Entry 2I07 (X-ray diffraction, 4.00 A resolution); this record covers chains A and B.

# Chain A
Molecule: Complement C3b
Organism: Homo sapiens
Reference sequence: P01024 (CO3_HUMAN); residues 1-645 here correspond to UniProt positions 23-667 (UniProt number = residue number + 22)
Amino-acid sequence (645 residues; row label = number of the first residue in the row):
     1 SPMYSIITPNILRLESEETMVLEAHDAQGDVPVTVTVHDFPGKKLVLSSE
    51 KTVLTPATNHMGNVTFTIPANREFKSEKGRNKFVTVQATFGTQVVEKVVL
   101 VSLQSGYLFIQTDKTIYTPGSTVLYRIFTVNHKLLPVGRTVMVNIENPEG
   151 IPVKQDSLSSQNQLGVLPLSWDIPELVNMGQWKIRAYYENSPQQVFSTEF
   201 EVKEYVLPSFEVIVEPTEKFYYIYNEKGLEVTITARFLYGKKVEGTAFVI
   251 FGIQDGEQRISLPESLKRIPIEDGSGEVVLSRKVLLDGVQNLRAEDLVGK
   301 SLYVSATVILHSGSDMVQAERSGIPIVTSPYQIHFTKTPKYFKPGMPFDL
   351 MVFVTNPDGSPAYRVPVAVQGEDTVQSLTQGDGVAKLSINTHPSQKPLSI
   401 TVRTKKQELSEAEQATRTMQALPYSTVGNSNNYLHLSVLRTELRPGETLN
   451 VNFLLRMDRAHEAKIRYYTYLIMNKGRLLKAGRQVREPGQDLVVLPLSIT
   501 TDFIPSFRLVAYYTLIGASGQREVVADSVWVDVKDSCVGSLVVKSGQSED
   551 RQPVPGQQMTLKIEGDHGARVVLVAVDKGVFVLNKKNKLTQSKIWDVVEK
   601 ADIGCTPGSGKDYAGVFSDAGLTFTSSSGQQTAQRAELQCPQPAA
Unresolved in the structure: 71-79, 290-292, 643-645
Curated features (UniProtKB/Swiss-Prot):
  - site: S519, G520 (Microbial infection: Cleavage)
  - modified residue (Phosphoserine): S16, S48, S275, S281
  - glycosylation: N63 (N-linked (GlcNAc...) asparagine)
Disulfide bonds: C605-C640
Covalent attachments: N-acetylglucosamine (NAG) linked to N63

# Chain B
Molecule: Complement C3b
Organism: Homo sapiens
Reference sequence: P01024 (CO3_HUMAN); residues 727-1641 here correspond to UniProt positions 749-1663 (UniProt number = residue number + 22)
Amino-acid sequence (915 residues; numbered 727 to 1641; the number before each row is that of its first residue):
   727 SNLDEDIIAEENIVSRSEFPESWLWNVEDLKEPPKNGISTKLMNIFLKDS
   777 ITTWEILAVSMSDKKGICVADPFEVTVMQDFFIDLRLPYSVVRNEQVEIR
   827 AVLYNYRQNQELKVRVELLHNPAFCSLATTKRRHQQTVTIPPKSSLSVPY
   877 VIVPLKTGLQEVEVKAAVYHHFISDGVRKSLKVVPEGIRMNKTVAVRTLD
   927 PERLGREGVQKEDIPPADLSDQVPDTESETRILLQGTPVAQMTEDAVDAE
   977 RLKHLIVTPSGCGEENMIGMTPTVIAVHYLDETEQWEKFGLEKRQGALEL
  1027 IKKGYTQQLAFRQPSSAFAAFVKRAPSTWLTAYVVKVFSLAVNLIAIDSQ
  1077 VLCGAVKWLILEKQKPDGVFQEDAPVIHQEMIGGLRNNNEKDMALTAFVL
  1127 ISLQEAKDICEEQVNSLPGSITKAGDFLEANYMNLQRSYTVAIAGYALAQ
  1177 MGRLKGPLLNKFLTTAKDKNRWEDPGKQLYNVEATSYALLALLQLKDFDF
  1227 VPPVVRWLNEQRYYGGGYGSTQATFMVFQALAQYQKDAPDHQELNLDVSL
  1277 QLPSRSSKITHRIHWESASLLRSEETKENEGFTVTAEGKGQGTLSVVTMY
  1327 HAKAKDQLTCNKFDLKVTIKPAPETEKRPQDAKNTMILEICTRYRGDQDA
  1377 TMSILDISMMTGFAPDTDDLKQLANGVDRYISKYELDKAFSDRNTLIIYL
  1427 DKVSHSEDDCLAFKVHQYFNVELIQPGAVKVYAYYNLEESCTRFYHPEKE
  1477 DGKLNKLCRDELCRCAEENCFIQKSDDKVTLEERLDKACEPGVDYVYKTR
  1527 LVKVQLSNDFDEYIMAIEQTIKSGSDEVQVGQQRTFISPIKCREALKLEE
  1577 KKHYLMWGLSSDFWGEKPNLSYIIGKDTWVEHWPEEDECQDEENQKQCQD
  1627 LGAFTESMVVFGCPN
Unresolved in the structure: 727-729, 1350-1358, 1501-1502
Modified positions: N917 (glycosylation site)
Curated features (UniProtKB/Swiss-Prot):
  - region: E1612 to F1637 (Interaction with CFP/properdin)
  - site: R932, E933 (Cleavage), R1281, S1282 (Cleavage), R1298, S1299 (Cleavage), N1641 (Coordinates Mg(2+) for interaction with Complement factor B Bb fragment (CFB))
  - modified residue (Phosphoserine): S946, S1299, S1551
  - glycosylation (N-linked (GlcNAc...) asparagine): N917, N1595
Disulfide bonds: C851-C1491, C1079-C1136, C1336-C1467, C1367-C1436, C1484-C1489, C1496-C1568, C1515-C1639, C1615-C1624
Small-molecule neighbours: N-acetylglucosamine (NAG; 2-acetamido-2-deoxy-beta-D-glucopyranose): N917, V1323, M1325
What the authors report for this chain:
  - catalytic residues: H1104
  - conformationally variable residues (domain motion): S727 to F745, G1402 to D1435

# Chain A / chain B interface
Residue-residue contacts (239; chain A residue first):
  F40(A) - W1012(B)  hydrophobic
  F40(A) - L1017(B)  hydrophobic
  F40(A) - R1020(B)
  P41(A) - D1007(B)
  P41(A) - E1010(B)
  P41(A) - W1012(B)
  P41(A) - R1020(B)
  G42(A) - R1020(B)
  R80(A) - E1010(B)
  R80(A) - E1013(B)
  N81(A) - E1013(B)
  F83(A) - E1013(B)
  F83(A) - L1017(B)  hydrophobic
  E96(A) - Q1021(B)  hydrogen bond
  V98(A) - L1017(B)  hydrophobic
  F109(A) - I793(B)  hydrophobic
  Q111(A) - W751(B)
  D113(A) - S748(B)  hydrogen bond
  D113(A) - W751(B)
  K114(A) - E747(B)  salt bridge
  K114(A) - S748(B)
  T118(A) - Y815(B)
  P119(A) - Y815(B)  hydrogen bond (backbone-side chain)
  P119(A) - K908(B)  hydrogen bond (backbone-side chain)
  G120(A) - K908(B)
  L124(A) - W751(B)
  Y125(A) - W751(B)
  R126(A) - W751(B)
  R126(A) - N752(B)
  F128(A) - V785(B)  hydrophobic
  F128(A) - M787(B)  hydrophobic
  F128(A) - I793(B)  hydrophobic
  V130(A) - M787(B)  hydrophobic
  L134(A) - G792(B)
  L134(A) - I793(B)  hydrogen bond (backbone-backbone)
  L135(A) - S788(B)
  L135(A) - D789(B)
  L135(A) - K790(B)
  L135(A) - G792(B)
  P136(A) - M787(B)  hydrophobic
  P136(A) - S788(B)
  P136(A) - D789(B)
  I151(A) - R957(B)
  P152(A) - R957(B)  hydrogen bond (backbone-side chain)
  V153(A) - R957(B)
  V153(A) - S1299(B)
  V153(A) - E1301(B)
  Q155(A) - L1297(B)
  L164(A) - M787(B)
  G165(A) - M787(B)
  P174(A) - E955(B)
  E175(A) - K908(B)  salt bridge
  E175(A) - R915(B)
  E175(A) - E953(B)
  L176(A) - R915(B)
  L176(A) - E953(B)
  L176(A) - M1325(B)
  L176(A) - H1327(B)
  V177(A) - R915(B)
  Y187(A) - A1294(B)  hydrogen bond (side chain-backbone)
  E204(A) - Y815(B)
  Y205(A) - E747(B)  hydrogen bond
  Y205(A) - Y815(B)
  V206(A) - P814(B)
  V206(A) - Y815(B)
  L207(A) - E747(B)
  L207(A) - R812(B)  hydrogen bond (backbone-side chain)
  P208(A) - R812(B)
  S209(A) - D810(B)
  S209(A) - R812(B)
  F237(A) - Y830(B)
  F237(A) - Y832(B)
  L238(A) - T778(B)
  L238(A) - T779(B)  hydrogen bond (backbone-side chain)
  Y239(A) - I777(B)
  Y239(A) - T802(B)
  Y239(A) - M804(B)
  Y239(A) - F808(B)  hydrophobic
  Y239(A) - Y830(B)
  Y239(A) - Y832(B)  hydrogen bond
  K241(A) - Y832(B)
  T246(A) - Y1425(B)
  F248(A) - M1378(B)  hydrophobic
  F248(A) - I1380(B)  hydrophobic
  F248(A) - Y1425(B)  hydrophobic
  F248(A) - Y1460(B)  hydrophobic
  I250(A) - Y1460(B)
  L266(A) - T1377(B)
  L266(A) - M1378(B)  hydrophobic
  L266(A) - Y1460(B)
  K267(A) - M1378(B)
  R268(A) - M1378(B)
  R268(A) - Y1406(B)
  R268(A) - D1427(B)  salt bridge
  T307(A) - Y1460(B)
  I309(A) - I1380(B)  hydrophobic
  I309(A) - Y1458(B)
  L310(A) - I1423(B)
  H311(A) - S1408(B)  hydrogen bond
  H311(A) - Y1410(B)
  H311(A) - E1411(B)
  H311(A) - I1423(B)
  S312(A) - R826(B)
  S312(A) - I1423(B)
  G313(A) - D1382(B)
  G313(A) - I1423(B)
  S314(A) - R812(B)  hydrogen bond (backbone-side chain)
  S314(A) - R826(B)
  S314(A) - V828(B)
  S314(A) - S873(B)  hydrogen bond
  D315(A) - R812(B)  salt bridge
  M316(A) - Y1460(B)
  M316(A) - L1463(B)  hydrophobic
  Q318(A) - Y1460(B)
  Q318(A) - Y1461(B)  hydrogen bond (side chain-backbone)
  C537(A) - C794(B)  disulfide
  C537(A) - V795(B)
  V538(A) - K791(B)
  S540(A) - I764(B)
  L541(A) - A784(B)
  L541(A) - V785(B)
  L541(A) - S786(B)
  L541(A) - A796(B)
  V543(A) - A784(B)  hydrophobic
  V543(A) - F799(B)
  K544(A) - F799(B)
  S545(A) - F799(B)
  Q552(A) - T802(B)
  Q552(A) - M804(B)
  P553(A) - L773(B)  hydrophobic
  P553(A) - V801(B)  hydrophobic
  P553(A) - T802(B)
  P553(A) - V803(B)
  P553(A) - M804(B)  hydrogen bond (backbone-backbone)
  V554(A) - V803(B)
  V554(A) - M804(B)
  V554(A) - Q805(B)
  P555(A) - R742(B)
  P555(A) - K774(B)
  P555(A) - D775(B)
  P555(A) - I777(B)  hydrophobic
  P555(A) - V803(B)
  P555(A) - M804(B)
  G556(A) - L773(B)  hydrogen bond (backbone-backbone)
  G556(A) - K774(B)  hydrogen bond (backbone-backbone)
  Q557(A) - I771(B)
  Q557(A) - F772(B)
  Q557(A) - L773(B)  hydrogen bond (backbone-backbone)
  Q558(A) - N770(B)  hydrogen bond
  Q558(A) - I771(B)
  Q558(A) - F772(B)
  M559(A) - M769(B)
  M559(A) - N770(B)  hydrogen bond (backbone-side chain)
  M559(A) - I771(B)  hydrogen bond (backbone-backbone)
  M559(A) - L773(B)  hydrophobic
  M559(A) - V801(B)  hydrophobic
  T560(A) - M769(B)
  L561(A) - K767(B)
  L561(A) - L768(B)
  L561(A) - M769(B)  hydrogen bond (backbone-backbone)
  L561(A) - F799(B)  hydrophobic
  K562(A) - T766(B)
  K562(A) - K767(B)
  I563(A) - S765(B)
  I563(A) - T766(B)
  I563(A) - K767(B)  hydrogen bond (backbone-backbone)
  I563(A) - M769(B)  hydrophobic
  E564(A) - S765(B)
  G565(A) - L756(B)
  G565(A) - G763(B)
  G565(A) - I764(B)
  G565(A) - S765(B)  hydrogen bond (backbone-backbone)
  D566(A) - L756(B)
  D566(A) - G763(B)
  D566(A) - K791(B)
  H567(A) - L756(B)
  H567(A) - K757(B)
  H567(A) - P760(B)
  H567(A) - G763(B)
  H567(A) - S765(B)  hydrogen bond
  G568(A) - L756(B)  hydrogen bond (backbone-backbone)
  A569(A) - D755(B)
  A569(A) - L756(B)  hydrogen bond (backbone-backbone)
  A569(A) - M787(B)
  A569(A) - S788(B)
  R570(A) - V753(B)
  R570(A) - E754(B)
  R570(A) - D755(B)  salt bridge
  R570(A) - V785(B)
  R570(A) - S786(B)
  R570(A) - M787(B)  hydrogen bond (backbone-backbone)
  V571(A) - N752(B)
  V571(A) - V753(B)
  V571(A) - E754(B)  hydrogen bond (backbone-backbone)
  V571(A) - L756(B)  hydrophobic
  V571(A) - A784(B)  hydrophobic
  V571(A) - V785(B)
  V572(A) - N752(B)
  V572(A) - V753(B)  hydrophobic
  V572(A) - L783(B)
  V572(A) - A784(B)
  V572(A) - V785(B)  hydrogen bond (backbone-backbone)
  L573(A) - L750(B)
  L573(A) - W751(B)
  L573(A) - N752(B)  hydrogen bond (backbone-backbone)
  L573(A) - M769(B)  hydrophobic
  L573(A) - L783(B)
  L573(A) - A784(B)  hydrophobic
  V574(A) - W749(B)
  V574(A) - L750(B)
  V574(A) - W751(B)  hydrophobic
  V574(A) - E781(B)
  V574(A) - I782(B)
  V574(A) - L783(B)  hydrogen bond (backbone-backbone)
  A575(A) - S748(B)
  A575(A) - W749(B)  hydrogen bond (backbone-backbone)
  A575(A) - L750(B)  hydrophobic
  A575(A) - E781(B)
  V576(A) - E747(B)
  V576(A) - S748(B)
  V576(A) - W780(B)
  V576(A) - E781(B)  hydrogen bond (backbone-backbone)
  D577(A) - E747(B)  hydrogen bond (backbone-backbone)
  D577(A) - S776(B)
  D577(A) - T778(B)  hydrogen bond
  D577(A) - T779(B)
  D577(A) - W780(B)
  K578(A) - T779(B)  hydrogen bond (backbone-backbone)
  K578(A) - E800(B)  salt bridge
  F581(A) - E781(B)
  K588(A) - E781(B)  salt bridge
  L589(A) - V785(B)  hydrophobic
  L589(A) - V795(B)  hydrophobic
  T590(A) - V795(B)
  Q591(A) - I793(B)
  Q591(A) - C794(B)
  Q591(A) - V795(B)  hydrogen bond (side chain-backbone)
  I594(A) - I793(B)  hydrophobic
  Q634(A) - L1017(B)
Interface residues without a listed pair, chain A (110 interface residues in all): T112, V166, P192, P270, T501, G539, V580, Q631, A636
Interface residues without a listed pair, chain B (107 interface residues in all): E758, D797, P798, L813, S816, S954, E1018, R1298, Y1326, T1421
Disulfides between the chains: C537(A)-C794(B)
From the paper, about this interface:
  - interface residues, chain A: R80(A)

# In short
110 residues of chain A face 107 of chain B across their interface, with 1 disulfide bond, 39 hydrogen bonds
and 7 salt bridges. Polar pairs include K114(A)-E747(B), E175(A)-K908(B) and R268(A)-D1427(B). Ligands of
chain B: N-acetylglucosamine. Covalently linked N-acetylglucosamine: at N63(A). The paper reports the
catalytic residue H1104(B); the interface residue R80(A).
Chain A is Complement C3b and chain B is Complement C3b, both from Homo sapiens; the structure, Human
Complement Component C3b, was determined by X-ray diffraction.
